Entry 4BLV (X-ray diffraction, 2.00 A resolution); this record covers chain A.

== Chain A ==
Protein: Ribosomal RNA large subunit methyltransferase J
From: Escherichia coli
Notes: EC 2.1.1.266
UniProtKB: P37634 (RLMJ_ECOLI); numbering as in UniProt (aligned over 1-280)
Sequence (289 residues; each row starts with the number of its first residue):
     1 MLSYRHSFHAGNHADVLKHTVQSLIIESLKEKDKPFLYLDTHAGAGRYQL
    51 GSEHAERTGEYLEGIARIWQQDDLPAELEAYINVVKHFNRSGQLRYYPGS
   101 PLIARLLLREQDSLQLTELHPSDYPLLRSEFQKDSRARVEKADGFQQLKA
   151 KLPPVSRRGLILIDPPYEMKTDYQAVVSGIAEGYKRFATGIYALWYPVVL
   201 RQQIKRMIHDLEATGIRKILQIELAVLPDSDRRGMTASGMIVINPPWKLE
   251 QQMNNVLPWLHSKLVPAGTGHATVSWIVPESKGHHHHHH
Not modelled in the structure: 281-289
Differences from the reference sequence: expression tag (281-289)
Ligand contacts: S-adenosylmethionine (SAM): Leu2, Tyr4, His6, Lys18, His19, Asp40, Thr41, His42, Ala43, Gly44, Tyr48, Gly99, Ser100, Pro101, Thr117, Glu118, Leu119, His120, Asp123, Ala142, Asp143, Gly144, Phe145, Leu162, Asp164, Pro165, Pro166
Swiss-Prot annotation at these positions:
  - active site: Asp164 (Proton acceptor)
  - binding site (S-adenosyl-L-methionine): His19, His42, Ser100, Glu118, Asp143, Gly144, Asp164
  - site: Tyr4 (Interaction with substrate rRNA)
  - mutagenesis: Tyr4 (Y4A: Loss of catalytic activity; Y4F: 40-fold reduction in catalytic activity), His6 (H6D: Loss of catalytic activity), Lys18 (K18A: Loss of catalytic activity; K18R: 10-fold reduction in catalytic activity), Asp164 (D164A: Loss of catalytic activity)
Reported in the primary citation:
  - binding site for S-adenosylmethionine: His19, His42, Ser100, Glu118, Leu119, Asp143, Gly144, Phe145, Asp164
  - catalytic residues: Lys18, Asp164 (proposed by the authors, not directly observed)
  - mutagenesis - Y4A, H6D, K18A, D164A: abolished catalytic activity
  - mutagenesis - Y4F (40-fold), K18R (10-fold): decreased catalytic activity

== Overview ==
Ligands of chain A: S-adenosylmethionine. From UniProt: active-site residue Asp164, 7
S-adenosyl-L-methionine-binding residues and 4 mutagenesis sites. From the paper: catalytic residues Lys18 and
Asp164; Y4A, H6D and K18A, among others, abolish catalytic activity; 6 substitutions were tested in all.
Chain A is Ribosomal RNA large subunit methyltransferase J (Escherichia coli); the structure, Crystal
structure of Escherichia coli 23S rRNA (A2030-N6)- methyltransferase RlmJ in complex with S-adenosylmethionine
(AdoMet), was determined by X-ray diffraction together with 4BLU and 4BLW from the same study.
